5BRM - chains B and E of the 15 polymer chains in the assembly; structure by X-ray diffraction, 2.65 A resolution.

# Chain B (and E)
Name: MOB kinase activator 1A
Source organism: Homo sapiens
Notes: chain E of this document is another copy of the same molecule, construct and numbering; everything in this record applies to it too
UniProtKB: Q9H8S9 (MOB1A_HUMAN); residue numbers follow UniProt; this construct covers 41-216
Sequence (177 residues; each row starts with the number of its first residue):
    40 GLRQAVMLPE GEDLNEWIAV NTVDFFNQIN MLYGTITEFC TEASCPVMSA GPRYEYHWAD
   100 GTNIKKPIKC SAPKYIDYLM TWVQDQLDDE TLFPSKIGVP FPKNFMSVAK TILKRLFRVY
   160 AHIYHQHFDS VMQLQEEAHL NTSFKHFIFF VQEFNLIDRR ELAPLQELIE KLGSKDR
Unresolved in the structure: 40-51, 135-137, 213-216 (chain E: 40-51, 212-216)
Sequence notes: expression tag (40)
Bound ions: Zn2+: Cys-79, Cys-84, His-161, His-166

# Chain B / chain E interface
Contacting residue pairs - 17 pairs, chain B then chain E:
  Thr-74(B) / Arg-199(E)  hydrogen bond (backbone-side chain)
  Glu-77(B) / Arg-92(E)
  Glu-77(B) / Tyr-93(E)  hydrogen bond
  Glu-77(B) / Ala-202(E)
  Phe-78(B) / Ala-202(E)
  Phe-78(B) / Gln-205(E)
  Asp-168(B) / Glu-209(E)
  Ser-169(B) / Glu-209(E)  hydrogen bond
  Gln-172(B) / Gln-191(E)  hydrogen bond
  Gln-172(B) / Arg-198(E)  hydrogen bond (backbone-side chain)
  Gln-172(B) / Gln-205(E)
  Gln-172(B) / Ile-208(E)
  Gln-172(B) / Glu-209(E)
  Leu-173(B) / Arg-198(E)
  Leu-173(B) / Gln-205(E)
  Gln-174(B) / Asn-194(E)
  Gln-174(B) / Arg-198(E)  hydrogen bond
Also at the interface, not in a pair above, chain B (9 interface residues in all): Gly-73
Also at the interface, not in a pair above, chain E (11 interface residues in all): Glu-206

# In short
The interface between chain B and chain E involves 9 residues on one side and 11 on the other, with 6 hydrogen
bonds. Among the polar pairs are Thr-74(B)/Arg-199(E), Glu-77(B)/Tyr-93(E) and Ser-169(B)/Glu-209(E).
Cys-79(B), Cys-84(B), His-161(B) and His-166(B) form the Zn2+ site.
Both chains are MOB kinase activator 1A (Homo sapiens). Entry 5BRM (Structural basis for Mob1-dependent
activation of the core Mst-Lats kinase cascade in Hippo signaling) was determined by X-ray diffraction
together with 5BRK from the same study.
